PDB entry 7N28 | electron microscopy, 4.20 A resolution (low resolution: residue-level contacts below are approximate; hydrogen-bond / salt-bridge calls are withheld) | chains A and D of the 14 polymer chains in the assembly

[Chain A]
Protein: Envelope glycoprotein gp120
Organism: Human immunodeficiency virus 1
UniProt: I6NF57 (I6NF57_9HIV1); the construct lacks a stretch of the UniProt sequence and is renumbered around it, so the offset changes along the chain: 31-136 = UniProt 30-135; 137-188 = UniProt 137-188; 190-309 = UniProt 189-308; 312-321 = UniProt 309-318; 5 more segments
Chain sequence (478 residues; each row starts with the number of its first residue; note: 10 numbers in that range are skipped by the numbering (no residue carries them; nothing is unmodelled there); a row labelled like 459A-459B holds insertion residues (459A, then the next letters in order)):
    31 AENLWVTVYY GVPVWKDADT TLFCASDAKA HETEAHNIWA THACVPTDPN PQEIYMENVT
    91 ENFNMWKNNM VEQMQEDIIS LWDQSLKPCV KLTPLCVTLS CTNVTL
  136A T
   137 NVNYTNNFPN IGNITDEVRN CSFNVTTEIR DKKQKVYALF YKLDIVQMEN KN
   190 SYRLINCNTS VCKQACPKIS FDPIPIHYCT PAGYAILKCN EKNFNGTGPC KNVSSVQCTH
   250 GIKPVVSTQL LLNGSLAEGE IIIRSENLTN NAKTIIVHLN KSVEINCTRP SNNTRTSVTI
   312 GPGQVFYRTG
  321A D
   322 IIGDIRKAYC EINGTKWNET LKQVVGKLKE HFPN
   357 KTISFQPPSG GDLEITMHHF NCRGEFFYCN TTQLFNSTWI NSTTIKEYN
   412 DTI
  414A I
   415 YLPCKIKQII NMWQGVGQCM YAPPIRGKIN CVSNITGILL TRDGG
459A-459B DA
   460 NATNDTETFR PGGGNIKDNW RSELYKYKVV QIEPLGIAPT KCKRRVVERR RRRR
Not modelled in the structure: 508-513
Construct notes: conflict Ala31 (Ser30 in I6NF57), Glu32 (Asp31 in I6NF57), Pro124 (His123 in I6NF57), Leu179 (Thr in I6NF57), Cys201 (Ile200 in I6NF57), Thr358 (Lys355 in I6NF57), Thr400 (Gly397 in I6NF57), Cys433 (Ala425 in I6NF57), Cys501 (Ala495 in I6NF57), Arg509 (Glu503 in I6NF57), Arg510 (Lys504 in I6NF57); expression tag (512-513)
Disulfide bonds: Cys54-Cys74, Cys119-Cys205, Cys126-Cys196, Cys131-Cys157, Cys201-Cys433, Cys218-Cys247, Cys228-Cys239, Cys296-Cys331, Cys378-Cys445, Cys385-Cys418
Glycans and other covalent adducts: N-acetylglucosamine (NAG) linked to Asn88, Asn133, Asn149, Asn156, Asn160, Asn197, Asn234, Asn241, Asn289, Asn295, Asn301, Asn334, Asn339, Asn355, Asn386, Asn392, Asn405, Asn448; glycan linked to Asn262, Asn276
From the paper describing this entry:
  - mutagenesis - N160A, T162A: abolished binding to CAP45
  - mutagenesis - R166A, K169E: decreased binding to CAP45
  - mutagenesis - I165L, K171R: decreased binding to 1157ipd3N4

[Chain D]
Protein: 3BNC117 antibody light chain
Organism: Homo sapiens
Notes: antibody fragment or engineered binder
Chain sequence (206 residues; numbered 1 to 214; 8 numbers in that range are skipped by the numbering (no residue carries them; nothing is unmodelled there); the number before each row is that of its first residue):
     1 DIQMTQSPSS LSASVGDTVT ITCQANG
    32 YLNWYQQRRG KAPKLLIYDG SKLERGVPSR FSGRRWGQEY NLTINNLQPE DIATYFCQVY
    96 EFVVPGTRLD LKRTVAAPSV FIFPPSDEQL KSGTASVVCL LNNFYPREAK VQWKVDNALQ
   156 SGNSQESVTE QDSKDSTYSL SSTLTLSKAD YEKHKVYACE VTHQGLSSPV TKSFNRGEC
Not modelled in the structure: 213-214
Disulfide bonds: Cys23-Cys88, Cys134-Cys194
Glycans and other covalent adducts: N-acetylglucosamine (NAG) linked to Asn72

[How chain A and chain D interact]
Residue-residue contacts (8; chain A residue first):
  Thr278(A) with Ile2(D)
  Asn280(A) with Glu96(D)
  Arg456(A) with Glu96(D)
  Gly458(A) with Glu96(D)
  Gly459(A) with Glu96(D); Phe97(D)
  Asp459A(A) with Phe97(D)
  Ala459B(A) with Phe97(D)
Interface residues without a listed pair, chain A (9 interface residues in all): Asn276, Asn279
Interface residues without a listed pair, chain D (4 interface residues in all): Tyr91

[Overview]
The interface between chain A and chain D involves 9 residues on one side and 4 on the other. The paper
reports that N160A and T162A of chain A abolish binding to CAP45; R166A and K169E of chain A reduce binding to
CAP45; 6 substitutions were tested in all.
Here chain A is Envelope glycoprotein gp120 (Human immunodeficiency virus 1) and chain D is 3BNC117 antibody
light chain (Homo sapiens). Entry 7N28 (Cryo-EM structure of broadly neutralizing V2-apex-targeting antibody
J033 in complex with HIV-1 Env) was determined by electron microscopy together with 7MXD from the same study.
